1KK7 - chains A and Y of the 3 polymer chains in the assembly; structure by X-ray diffraction, 3.20 A resolution.

Chain A:
Protein: Myosin heavy chain, striated muscle
Organism: Argopecten irradians
Notes: fragment: heavy chain
Reference sequence: P24733 (MYS_AEQIR); residue numbers follow UniProt; this construct covers 1-837
Chain sequence (837 residues; numbered 1 to 837; the number before each row is that of its first residue):
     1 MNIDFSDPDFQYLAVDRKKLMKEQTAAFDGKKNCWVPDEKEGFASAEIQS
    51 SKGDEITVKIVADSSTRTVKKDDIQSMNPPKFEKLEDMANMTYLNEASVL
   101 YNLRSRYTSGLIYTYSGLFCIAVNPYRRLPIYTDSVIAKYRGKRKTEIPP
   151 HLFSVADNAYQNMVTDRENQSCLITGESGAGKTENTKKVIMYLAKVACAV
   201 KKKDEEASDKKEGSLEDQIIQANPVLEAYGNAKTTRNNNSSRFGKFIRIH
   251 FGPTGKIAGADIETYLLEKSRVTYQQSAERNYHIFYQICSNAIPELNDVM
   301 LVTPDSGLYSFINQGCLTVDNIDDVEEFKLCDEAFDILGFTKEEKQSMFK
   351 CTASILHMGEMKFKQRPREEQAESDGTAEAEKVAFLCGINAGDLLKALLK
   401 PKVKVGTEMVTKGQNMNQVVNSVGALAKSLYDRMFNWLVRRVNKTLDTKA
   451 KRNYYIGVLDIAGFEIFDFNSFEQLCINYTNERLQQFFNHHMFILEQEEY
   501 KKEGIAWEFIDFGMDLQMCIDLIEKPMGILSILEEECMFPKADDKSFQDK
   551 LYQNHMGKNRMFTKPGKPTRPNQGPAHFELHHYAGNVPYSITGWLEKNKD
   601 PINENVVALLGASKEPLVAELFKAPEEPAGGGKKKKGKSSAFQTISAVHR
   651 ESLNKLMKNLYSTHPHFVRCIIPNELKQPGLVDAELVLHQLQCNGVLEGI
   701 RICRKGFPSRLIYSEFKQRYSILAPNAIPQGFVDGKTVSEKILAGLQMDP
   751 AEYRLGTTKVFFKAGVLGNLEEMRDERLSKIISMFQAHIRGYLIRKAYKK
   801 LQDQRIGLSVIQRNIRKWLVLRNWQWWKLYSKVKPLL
Unresolved in the structure: 1-4, 23-25, 204, 211-212, 365-366, 406-407, 451, 628-642, 730-733
Curated features (UniProtKB/Swiss-Prot):
  - region: Leu-653 to Glu-675 (Actin-binding)
  - binding site (ATP): Gly-176 to Thr-183
Bound ions: Mg2+: Thr-183, Ser-241 (together with sulfate ion)
From the paper describing this entry:
  - conformationally variable residues (side-chain flip): Asn-238

Chain Y:
Protein: Myosin regulatory light chain, striated adductor muscle
Organism: Argopecten irradians
Notes: fragment: regulatory light chain
Reference sequence: P13543 (MLR_AEQIR); residue numbers follow UniProt; this construct covers 1-156
Chain sequence (156 residues; each row starts with the number of its first residue):
     1 ADKAASGVLTKLPQKQIQEMKEAFSMIDVDRDGFVSKEDIKAISEQLGRA
    51 PDDKELTAMLKEAPGPLNFTMFLSIFSDKLSGTDSEETIRNAFAMFDEQE
   101 TKKLNIEYIKDLLENMGDNFNKDEMRMTFKEAPVEGGKFDYVKFTAMIKG
   151 SGEEEA
Unresolved in the structure: 1-10, 155-156
Bound ions: Mg2+: Asp-28, Phe-34, Ser-36, Asp-39

Interface between chain A and chain Y:
Residue-residue contacts (47):
  Asp-803(A) with Met-95(Y)
  Gln-804(A) with Met-95(Y), hydrogen bond (side chain-backbone)
  Gly-807(A) with Ala-92(Y); Met-95(Y)
  Leu-808(A) with Phe-96(Y), hydrophobic; Leu-112(Y), hydrophobic
  Val-810(A) with Ile-89(Y), hydrophobic; Ala-92(Y), hydrophobic
  Ile-811(A) with Ala-92(Y); Phe-93(Y), hydrophobic; Leu-113(Y), hydrophobic
  Gln-812(A) with Leu-113(Y); Met-116(Y), hydrogen bond (side chain-backbone); Gly-117(Y); Asp-118(Y), hydrogen bond (side chain-backbone); Phe-120(Y)
  Arg-813(A) with Asp-84(Y), salt bridge
  Asn-814(A) with Ile-89(Y); Ile-148(Y)
  Ile-815(A) with Thr-128(Y); Phe-144(Y), hydrophobic; Ile-148(Y), hydrophobic
  Arg-816(A) with Asp-118(Y), hydrogen bond (side chain-backbone); Asn-119(Y); Phe-120(Y); Glu-124(Y), salt bridge
  Trp-818(A) with Thr-128(Y); Ile-148(Y), hydrophobic
  Leu-819(A) with Met-127(Y), hydrophobic
  Leu-821(A) with Leu-80(Y), hydrophobic
  Trp-824(A) with Phe-76(Y), hydrophobic; Lys-79(Y)
  Gln-825(A) with Met-59(Y)
  Trp-826(A) with Met-59(Y), hydrogen bond (side chain-backbone); Leu-67(Y), hydrophobic; Phe-72(Y), hydrophobic; Ile-75(Y); Phe-76(Y)
  Trp-827(A) with Leu-80(Y), hydrophobic
  Tyr-830(A) with Leu-12(Y); Gln-16(Y); Met-20(Y), hydrophobic; Phe-76(Y), hydrophobic
  Val-833(A) with Glu-22(Y); Ala-23(Y), hydrophobic
  Leu-837(A) with Glu-19(Y); Glu-22(Y)
Other interface residues (no listed pair), chain A (22 interface residues in all): Leu-836
Other interface residues (no listed pair), chain Y (34 interface residues in all): Met-26, Val-35, Pro-51

In short:
The interface between chain A and chain Y involves 22 residues on one side and 34 on the other, with 5
hydrogen bonds and 2 salt bridges. Among the polar pairs are Arg-813(A)/Asp-84(Y), Arg-816(A)/Glu-124(Y) and
Gln-804(A)/Met-95(Y). From UniProt: 8 ATP-binding residues on chain A. The paper reports conformational
variability at Asn-238(A).
Here chain A is Myosin heavy chain, striated muscle and chain Y is Myosin regulatory light chain, striated
adductor muscle, both from Argopecten irradians. Entry 1KK7 (Scallop myosin in the near rigor conformation)
was determined by X-ray diffraction together with 1KQM, 1KWO, 1L2O and 1KK8 from the same study.
